PDB entry 8BHD | X-ray diffraction, 3.17 A resolution | chains B and C

# Chain B (and C)
Name: Glutamate--tRNA ligase
From: Plasmodium berghei ANKA
Notes: EC 6.1.1.17; chain C of this document is another copy of the same molecule, construct and numbering; everything in this record applies to it too
UniProt: A0A509AR09 (A0A509AR09_PLABA); residues 3-227 here correspond to UniProt positions 2-226 (UniProt number = residue number - 1)
Sequence (249 residues; row label = number of the first residue in the row):
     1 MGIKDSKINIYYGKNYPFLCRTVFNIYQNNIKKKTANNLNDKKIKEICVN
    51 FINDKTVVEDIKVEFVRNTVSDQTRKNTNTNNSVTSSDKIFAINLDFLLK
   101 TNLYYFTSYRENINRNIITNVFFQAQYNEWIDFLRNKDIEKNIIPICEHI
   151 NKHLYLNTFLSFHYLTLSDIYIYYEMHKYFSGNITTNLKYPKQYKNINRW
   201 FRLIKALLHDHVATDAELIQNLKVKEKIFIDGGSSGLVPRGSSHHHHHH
Not modelled in the structure: 1-5, 42-44, 67-81, 108-115, 228-249 (chain C: 1-6, 36-44, 67-81, 108-115, 228-249)
Sequence notes: initiating methionine (1); expression tag (2, 228-249)
Bound ions: terbium(III) ion site 1 near Glu129 (its only coordinating residue here); terbium(III) ion site 2 near Glu148 (its only coordinating residue here); terbium(III) ion site 3 near Asp210 (its only coordinating residue here)

# Interface between chain B and chain C
Residue-residue contacts (36):
  Phe65(B) - Ile118(C)  hydrophobic
  Phe65(B) - Phe122(C)  hydrophobic
  Val84(B) - Phe122(C)  hydrophobic
  Val84(B) - Ala125(C)  hydrophobic
  Val84(B) - Glu129(C)
  Thr85(B) - Asn128(C)
  Thr85(B) - Glu129(C)  hydrogen bond (backbone-side chain)
  Ser86(B) - Asn128(C)
  Ile90(B) - Asn128(C)
  Asn94(B) - Val121(C)
  Asn94(B) - Gln124(C)  hydrogen bond
  Phe97(B) - Tyr105(C)  hydrophobic
  Phe97(B) - Ile117(C)  hydrophobic
  Phe97(B) - Val121(C)  hydrophobic
  Leu98(B) - Ile117(C)  hydrophobic
  Leu98(B) - Ile118(C)  hydrophobic
  Lys100(B) - Ile117(C)
  Tyr105(B) - Phe97(C)  hydrophobic
  Tyr105(B) - Tyr105(C)  hydrogen bond
  Ile117(B) - Phe97(C)  hydrophobic
  Ile117(B) - Leu98(C)  hydrophobic
  Ile118(B) - Phe65(C)  hydrophobic
  Ile118(B) - Leu98(C)  hydrophobic
  Val121(B) - Asn94(C)
  Val121(B) - Phe97(C)  hydrophobic
  Phe122(B) - Phe65(C)  hydrophobic
  Phe122(B) - Asn82(C)
  Phe122(B) - Val84(C)  hydrophobic
  Gln124(B) - Asn94(C)  hydrogen bond
  Ala125(B) - Val84(C)  hydrophobic
  Gln126(B) - Val84(C)
  Asn128(B) - Ile90(C)
  Glu129(B) - Val84(C)
  Glu129(B) - Thr85(C)  hydrogen bond (side chain-backbone)
  Arg135(B) - Arg135(C)
  Asn136(B) - Asn136(C)  hydrogen bond
Also at the interface, not in a pair above, chain B (25 interface residues in all): Ser6, Ile8, Asn82, Ser83
Also at the interface, not in a pair above, chain C (22 interface residues in all): Phe91, Asn120, Gln126

# Overview
The interface between chain B and chain C involves 25 residues on one side and 22 on the other, with 6
hydrogen bonds. Among the polar pairs are Thr85(B)-Glu129(C), Asn94(B)-Gln124(C) and Tyr105(B)-Tyr105(C).
Chain B and chain C are both Glutamate--tRNA ligase (Plasmodium berghei ANKA); the structure, N-terminal
domain of Plasmodium berghei glutamyl-tRNA synthetase (Tbxo4 derivative crystal structure), was determined by
X-ray diffraction (same publication as 8BCQ).
